7ZB5 - chains G and F of the 8 polymer chains in the assembly; structure by electron microscopy, 2.80 A resolution.

== Chain G ==
Molecule: Putative tata-box binding protein
Organism: Chaetomium thermophilum
UniProtKB: G0SAL6 (G0SAL6_CHATD); residues 1-255 here = UniProt positions 1-255
Amino-acid sequence (276 residues; row label = number of the first residue in the row; numbers below 1 keep their minus sign (Met-20 is residue -20)):
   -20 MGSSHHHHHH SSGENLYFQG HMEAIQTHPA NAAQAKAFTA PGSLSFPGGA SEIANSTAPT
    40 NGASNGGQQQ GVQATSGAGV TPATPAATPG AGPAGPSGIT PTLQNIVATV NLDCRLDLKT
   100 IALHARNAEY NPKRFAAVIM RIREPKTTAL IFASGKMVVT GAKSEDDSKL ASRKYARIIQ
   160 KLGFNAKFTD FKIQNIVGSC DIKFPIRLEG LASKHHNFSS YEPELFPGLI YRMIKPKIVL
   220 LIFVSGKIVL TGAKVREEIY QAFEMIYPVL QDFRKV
Unresolved in the structure: -20 to 75, 254-255
Differences from the reference sequence: initiating methionine (-20); expression tag (-19 to 0)

== Chain F ==
Molecule: 36-nt DNA strand
Sequence (36 nucleotides; numbered 1 to 36; the number before each row is that of its first residue):
     1 GCCCTTTTAT AGGCCGCCAT GCCGGGCGCC CGGCCG

== How chain G and chain F interact ==
Pairs across the interface (27; chain G residue first):
  Gln83(G) with DT6(F), sugar contact; DT7(F), sugar contact
  Asn84(G) with DT5(F), hydrogen bond to the base; DT6(F), sugar contact
  Val86(G) with DT5(F), base contact
  Arg113(G) with DC3(F), sugar contact
  Phe114(G) with DC3(F), sugar contact
  Arg120(G) with DC4(F), phosphate contact; DT5(F), salt bridge to the phosphate
  Lys125(G) with DT6(F), salt bridge to the phosphate
  Thr127(G) with DT5(F), sugar contact
  Leu129(G) with DC4(F), sugar contact
  Thr139(G) with DT5(F), hydrogen bond to the sugar
  Gly140(G) with DT5(F), phosphate contact
  Val176(G) with DT6(F), base contact
  Ser178(G) with DT7(F), phosphate contact
  Pro202(G) with DA11(F), sugar contact
  Glu203(G) with DA11(F), sugar contact; DG12(F), phosphate contact
  Pro206(G) with DA9(F), base contact; DT10(F), sugar contact
  Phe222(G) with DT8(F), base contact; DA9(F), sugar contact
  Ser224(G) with DA9(F), phosphate contact
  Lys226(G) with DT8(F), phosphate contact; DA9(F), phosphate contact
  Val228(G) with DT7(F), base contact
Other interface residues (no listed pair), chain G (23 interface residues in all): Ile118, Gly177, Phe205
Other interface residues (no listed pair), chain F (11 interface residues in all): DC2

== Summary ==
23 residues of chain G face 11 of chain F across their interface, with 2 hydrogen bonds and 2 salt bridges.
Among the polar pairs are Asn84(G)-DT5(F), Thr139(G)-DT5(F) and Arg120(G)-DT5(F).
Here chain G is Putative tata-box binding protein (Chaetomium thermophilum) and chain F is a 36-nt DNA strand.
Entry 7ZB5 (Mot1(1-1836):TBP:DNA - post-hydrolysis complex dimer) was determined by electron microscopy
together with 7ZKE, 7Z7N and 7Z8S from the same study.
